Entry 1Q5C (electron microscopy, 30.00 A resolution (very low resolution: no residue pairs are listed; an interface is given only as per-side residue counts)); this record covers chains C and D of the 4 polymer chains in the assembly.

[Chain C (and D)]
Protein: EP-cadherin
Organism: Mus musculus
Notes: fragment: residues 1-546 of PDB entry 1L3W; chain D of this document is another copy of the same molecule, construct and numbering; everything in this record applies to it too
Chain sequence (880 residues; numbered -154 to 725; the number before each row is that of its first residue; numbers below 1 keep their minus sign (Met-154 is residue -154)):
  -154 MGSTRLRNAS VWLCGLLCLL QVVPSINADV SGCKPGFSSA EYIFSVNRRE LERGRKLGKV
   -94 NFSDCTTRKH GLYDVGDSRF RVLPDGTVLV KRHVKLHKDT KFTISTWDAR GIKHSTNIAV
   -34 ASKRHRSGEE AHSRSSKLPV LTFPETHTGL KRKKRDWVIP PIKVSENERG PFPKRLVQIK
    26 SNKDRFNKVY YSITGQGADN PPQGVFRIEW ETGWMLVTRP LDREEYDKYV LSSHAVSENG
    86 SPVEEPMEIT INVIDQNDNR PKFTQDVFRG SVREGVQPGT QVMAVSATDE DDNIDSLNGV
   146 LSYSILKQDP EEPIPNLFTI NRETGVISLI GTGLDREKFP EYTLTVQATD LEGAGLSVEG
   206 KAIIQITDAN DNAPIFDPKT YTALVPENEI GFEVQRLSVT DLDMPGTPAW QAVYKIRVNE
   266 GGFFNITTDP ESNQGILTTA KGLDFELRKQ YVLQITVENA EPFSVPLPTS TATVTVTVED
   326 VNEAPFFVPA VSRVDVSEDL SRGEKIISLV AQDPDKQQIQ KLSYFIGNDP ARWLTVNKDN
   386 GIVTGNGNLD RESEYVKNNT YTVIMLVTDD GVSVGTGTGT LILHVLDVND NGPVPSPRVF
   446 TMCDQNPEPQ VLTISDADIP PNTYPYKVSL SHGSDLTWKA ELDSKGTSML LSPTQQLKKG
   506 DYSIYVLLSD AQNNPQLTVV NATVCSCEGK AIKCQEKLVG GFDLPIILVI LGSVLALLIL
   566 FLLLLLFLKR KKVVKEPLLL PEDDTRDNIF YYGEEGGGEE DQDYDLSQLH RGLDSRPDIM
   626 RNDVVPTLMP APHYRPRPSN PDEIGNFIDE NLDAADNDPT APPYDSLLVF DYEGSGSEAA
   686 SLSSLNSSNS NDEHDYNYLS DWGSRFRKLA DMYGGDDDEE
Disordered / not traced: -154 to 0, 541-725
Cystine bridges: Cys448-Cys532, Cys530-Cys539
Covalently attached groups: N-acetylglucosamine (NAG) linked to Thr188, Thr227, Thr245, Asn270, Thr273, Thr316, Thr318, Thr320, Asn403, Thr407, Thr421, Thr423, Asn526; 2-acetamido-2-deoxy-alpha-D-glucopyranose (NDG) linked to Thr314, Thr425
Metal / ion sites: Ca2+ site 1: Glu11, Glu69, Asp100, Gln101, Asp103, Asp136; Ca2+ site 2: Glu11, Asn12, Asp67, Glu69, Asp103; Ca2+ site 3: Asn102, Asn104, Asp134, Asp136, Asn143, Asp195; Ca2+ site 4: Glu119, Glu182, Asp213, Ala214, Asp216, Asp248; Ca2+ site 5: Glu119, Asp180, Glu182, Asp216; Ca2+ site 6: Asn215, Asn217, Asp246, Asp248, Ala254, Asn304; Ca2+ site 7: Glu232, Asp289, Glu291, Glu328; Ca2+ site 8: Glu232, Glu291, Asp325, Val326, Glu328, Asp360; Ca2+ site 9: Asn327, Glu328, Asp358, Asp360, Gln365, Asp414; Ca2+ site 10: Glu343, Asp395, Glu397, Asp435; Ca2+ site 11: Glu343, Glu397, Asp432, Val433, Asp435; Ca2+ site 12: Asn434, Asn436, Asp461, Asp463, Asn467, Asp515

[Chain C / chain D interface]
At this resolution (30 A) residue pairs are not listed: 34 residues of chain C and 49 of chain D lie at the interface.

[Summary]
34 residues of chain C and 49 residues of chain D are in contact. N-acetylglucosamine is covalently linked to
Thr188(C), Thr227(C), Thr245(C), Asn270(C), Thr273(C) and Thr316(C) and 7 more.
2-acetamido-2-deoxy-alpha-D-glucopyranose is covalently linked to Thr314(C) and Thr425(C).
Both chains are EP-cadherin (Mus musculus). Entry 1Q5C (S-S-lambda-shaped TRANS and CIS interactions of
cadherins model based on fitting C-cadherin (1L3W) to 3D map ...) was determined by electron microscopy (same
publication as 1Q55, 1Q5A and 1Q5B).
